8GF6 - chains B and C of the 7 polymer chains in the assembly; structure by electron microscopy, 3.10 A resolution.

# Chain B
Name: Methyl-coenzyme M reductase subunit alpha
Source organism: Methanosarcina acetivorans C2A
Notes: EC 2.8.4.1
Reference sequence: Q8THH1 (MCRA_METAC); residue numbers follow UniProt; this construct covers 1-570
Sequence (570 residues; numbered 1 to 570; the number before each row is that of its first residue):
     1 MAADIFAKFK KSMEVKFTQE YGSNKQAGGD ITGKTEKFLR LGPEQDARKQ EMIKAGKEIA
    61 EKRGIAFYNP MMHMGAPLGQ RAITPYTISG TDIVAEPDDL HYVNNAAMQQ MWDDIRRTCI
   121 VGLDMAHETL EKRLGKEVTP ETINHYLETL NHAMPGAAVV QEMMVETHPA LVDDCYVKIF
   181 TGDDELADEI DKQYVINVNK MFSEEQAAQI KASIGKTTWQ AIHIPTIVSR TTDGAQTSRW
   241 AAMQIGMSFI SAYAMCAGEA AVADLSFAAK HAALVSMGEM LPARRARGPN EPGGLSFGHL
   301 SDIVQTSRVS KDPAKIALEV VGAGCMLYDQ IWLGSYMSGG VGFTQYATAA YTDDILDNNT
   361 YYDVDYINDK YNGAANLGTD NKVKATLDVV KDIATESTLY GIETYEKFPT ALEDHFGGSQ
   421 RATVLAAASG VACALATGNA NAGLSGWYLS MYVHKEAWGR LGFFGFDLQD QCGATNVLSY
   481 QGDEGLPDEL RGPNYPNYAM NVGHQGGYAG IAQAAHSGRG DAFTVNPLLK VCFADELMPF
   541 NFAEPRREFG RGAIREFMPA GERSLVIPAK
Not modelled in the structure: 1-76, 335-343, 570
Modified residues: His271 (N1-methylated histidine; MHS); Arg285 (5-methyl-arginine; AGM); Cys472 (S-methylcysteine; SMC)
Reported in the primary citation:
  - conformationally variable residues: Leu78 to Arg81
  - post-translational modification sites: Arg285, Cys472

# Chain C
Name: Methyl-coenzyme M reductase subunit beta
Source organism: Methanosarcina acetivorans C2A
Reference sequence: Q8THG7 (Q8THG7_METAC); residue numbers follow UniProt; this construct covers 1-434
Sequence (434 residues; each row starts with the number of its first residue):
     1 MSDTVDIYDD RGKLLESNVD IMSLAPTRNA AIKKIILDTK RSVAVSLAGI QGALASGKMG
    61 GKGRQILGRG LNYDLVGNAD AIAENVKNLV QVDEGDDTSV KVIKGGKSLL IQAPSSRIAA
   121 GADYMSATTV GAAAVTQTII DMFGTDMYDA PIAKSAVWGS YPQTMDLMGG NVQGVLSIPQ
   181 NNEGLGFSLR NIMANHIAAI TSRGAMNAAA LSSIYEQSGI FEMGGAVGMF ERHQLLGLAC
   241 QGLNANNVVY DIVKENGKDG TIGTVIESIV GRAVEDGVIS VDKTAPSGYK FYKANDVPMW
   301 NAYAAAGTLA ATFVNCGAGR AAQNVSSTLL YFNDILEKET GLPGCDYGKV QGVAVGFSFF
   361 SHSIYGGGGP GVFNGNHVVT RHSRGFAIPC VCAAVALDAG TQMFTIESTS GLIGDVFGSI
   421 EEFRQPIKAV AGAL
Not modelled in the structure: 1, 434

# Chain B / chain C interface
Contacting residue pairs (108):
  Met125(B) - Phe404(C)  hydrophobic
  Glu128(B) - Met403(C)
  Thr129(B) - Met403(C)
  Lys132(B) - Met403(C)  hydrogen bond
  Arg133(B) - Gln323(C)
  Arg133(B) - Thr401(C)  hydrogen bond (side chain-backbone)
  Arg133(B) - Gln402(C)
  Gln209(B) - Leu67(C)
  Ser213(B) - Gln65(C)
  Ala242(B) - Ile364(C)
  Met243(B) - Ile364(C)
  Met247(B) - Ile364(C)  hydrophobic
  Ile250(B) - Ile364(C)  hydrophobic
  Gly258(B) - His362(C)
  Glu259(B) - His362(C)  hydrogen bond (backbone-backbone)
  Ala260(B) - Gln323(C)
  Ala260(B) - Ser361(C)
  Ala260(B) - His362(C)
  Val262(B) - Ser363(C)
  Val262(B) - Ile364(C)
  Ala263(B) - Phe360(C)
  Ala263(B) - Ser361(C)
  Ala263(B) - His362(C)
  Ala263(B) - Ser363(C)  hydrogen bond (backbone-backbone)
  Ala263(B) - Gly368(C)
  Asp264(B) - Gly369(C)
  Asp264(B) - Phe404(C)
  Ser266(B) - Ile364(C)  hydrogen bond (side chain-backbone)
  Ser266(B) - Gly366(C)
  Phe267(B) - Gly368(C)
  Phe267(B) - Val372(C)  hydrophobic
  Phe267(B) - Phe404(C)  hydrophobic
  Ala268(B) - Phe404(C)
  Lys270(B) - Gly366(C)
  His271(B) - Gly366(C)
  Ala272(B) - Lys62(C)  hydrogen bond (backbone-side chain)
  Leu274(B) - Lys62(C)
  Val275(B) - Lys62(C)
  Glu279(B) - Arg64(C)  salt bridge
  Glu279(B) - Thr164(C)
  Glu279(B) - Met168(C)
  Met280(B) - Met165(C)  hydrophobic
  Met280(B) - Asn181(C)
  Leu281(B) - Met165(C)
  Pro282(B) - Met165(C)  hydrophobic
  Gly293(B) - Gln163(C)  hydrogen bond (backbone-side chain)
  Gly294(B) - Gln163(C)  hydrogen bond (backbone-side chain)
  His299(B) - Arg64(C)  hydrogen bond
  Ala385(B) - Tyr148(C)
  Leu387(B) - Tyr148(C)
  Val390(B) - Tyr148(C)
  Asn439(B) - Arg69(C)  hydrogen bond
  Asn439(B) - Tyr148(C)  hydrogen bond (side chain-backbone)
  Asn441(B) - Tyr148(C)
  Asn441(B) - Pro151(C)
  Ala442(B) - Tyr148(C)  hydrophobic
  Ser445(B) - Tyr148(C)  hydrogen bond
  Val477(B) - Pro151(C)
  Leu478(B) - Met147(C)
  Leu478(B) - Tyr148(C)
  Tyr480(B) - Thr136(C)
  Tyr480(B) - Gln137(C)  hydrogen bond
  Tyr480(B) - Ile140(C)  hydrophobic
  Tyr480(B) - Lys154(C)
  Gln481(B) - Lys154(C)
  Gly482(B) - Lys154(C)  hydrogen bond (backbone-side chain)
  Gly482(B) - Trp158(C)
  Gly482(B) - Tyr161(C)
  Gly482(B) - Pro162(C)
  Asp483(B) - Tyr161(C)
  Asp483(B) - Pro162(C)
  Gly485(B) - Lys154(C)  hydrogen bond (backbone-side chain)
  Gly485(B) - Tyr161(C)
  Gly485(B) - Pro162(C)
  Leu486(B) - Pro151(C)
  Leu486(B) - Ser155(C)
  Leu486(B) - Ser160(C)
  Leu486(B) - Tyr161(C)
  Leu486(B) - Pro162(C)
  Leu486(B) - Gln163(C)
  Pro487(B) - Pro151(C)
  Pro487(B) - Ile152(C)  hydrophobic
  Pro487(B) - Ser155(C)
  Glu489(B) - Ile66(C)
  Leu490(B) - Gly60(C)
  Leu490(B) - Ser155(C)
  Leu490(B) - Gln163(C)
  Arg491(B) - Gln163(C)
  Gly492(B) - Gln163(C)
  Asn494(B) - Pro162(C)
  Asn494(B) - Gln163(C)  hydrogen bond (side chain-backbone)
  Tyr495(B) - Pro162(C)  hydrophobic
  Pro496(B) - Pro162(C)
  His516(B) - Leu67(C)  hydrogen bond (side chain-backbone)
  Arg519(B) - Gly68(C)  hydrogen bond (side chain-backbone)
  Asp521(B) - Leu67(C)
  Phe523(B) - Gln65(C)
  Phe523(B) - Leu67(C)  hydrophobic
  Thr524(B) - Gln65(C)
  Thr524(B) - Ile66(C)
  Thr524(B) - Leu67(C)
  Val525(B) - Arg64(C)
  Val525(B) - Gln65(C)  hydrogen bond (backbone-backbone)
  Asn526(B) - Lys62(C)
  Asn526(B) - Gly63(C)  hydrogen bond (side chain-backbone)
  Asn526(B) - Arg64(C)
  Pro527(B) - Gly63(C)
  Leu528(B) - Gly63(C)
Also at the interface, not in a pair above, chain B (75 interface residues in all): Arg239, Gly246, Ser276, Leu295, Ser296, Lys384, Thr386, Gly438, Ala440, Ser479, Glu484
Also at the interface, not in a pair above, chain C (49 interface residues in all): Lys58, Met59, Asp146, Asp149, Ala150, Gly159, Tyr365, Gly367

# In short
The interface between chain B and chain C involves 75 residues on one side and 49 on the other; the contacts
include 20 hydrogen bonds and 1 salt bridge. Polar contacts include Glu279(B)-Arg64(C), Lys132(B)-Met403(C)
and Arg133(B)-Thr401(C). The paper reports modification sites Arg285(B) and Cys472(B); conformational
variability at Leu78(B).
Here chain B is Methyl-coenzyme M reductase subunit alpha and chain C is Methyl-coenzyme M reductase subunit
beta, both from Methanosarcina acetivorans C2A. Entry 8GF6 (Apo-apo MCR assembly intermediate) was determined
by electron microscopy, deposited together with 8GF5.
